7WCN - chains A and B of the 5 polymer chains in the assembly; structure by electron microscopy, 2.87 A resolution.

== Chain A ==
Molecule: Guanine nucleotide-binding protein G(s) subunit alpha isoforms short
Organism: Homo sapiens
UniProtKB: P63092 (GNAS2_HUMAN); numbering as in UniProt (aligned over 1-394)
Sequence (394 residues; numbered 1 to 394; the number before each row is that of its first residue):
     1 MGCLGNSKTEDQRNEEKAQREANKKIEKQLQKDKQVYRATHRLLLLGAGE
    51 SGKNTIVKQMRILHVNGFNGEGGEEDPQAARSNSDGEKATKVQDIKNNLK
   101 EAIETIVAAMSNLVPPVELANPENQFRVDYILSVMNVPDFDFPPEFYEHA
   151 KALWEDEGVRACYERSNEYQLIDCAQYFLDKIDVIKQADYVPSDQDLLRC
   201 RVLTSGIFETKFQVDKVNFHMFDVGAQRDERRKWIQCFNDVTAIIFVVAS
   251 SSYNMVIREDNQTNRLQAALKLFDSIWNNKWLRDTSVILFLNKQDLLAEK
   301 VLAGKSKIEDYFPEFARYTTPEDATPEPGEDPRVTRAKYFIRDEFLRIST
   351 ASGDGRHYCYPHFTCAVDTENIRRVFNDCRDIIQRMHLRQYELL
Disordered / not traced: 1-8, 61-204, 255-261
Differences from the reference sequence: engineered mutation Asn-54 (Ser in P63092), Ala-226 (Gly in P63092), Ala-268 (Glu in P63092), Lys-271 (Asn in P63092), Asp-274 (Lys in P63092), Lys-280 (Arg in P63092), Asp-284 (Thr in P63092), Thr-285 (Ile in P63092)

== Chain B ==
Molecule: Guanine nucleotide-binding protein G(I)/G(S)/G(T) subunit beta-1
Organism: Homo sapiens
UniProtKB: P62873 (GBB1_HUMAN); residues 13-351 here correspond to UniProt positions 2-340 (UniProt number = residue number - 11)
Sequence (351 residues; numbered 1 to 351; the number before each row is that of its first residue):
     1 MHHHHHHGSLLQSELDQLRQEAEQLKNQIRDARKACADATLSQITNNIDP
    51 VGRIQMRTRRTLRGHLAKIYAMHWGTDSRLLVSASQDGKLIIWDSYTTNK
   101 VHAIPLRSSWVMTCAYAPSGNYVACGGLDNICSIYNLKTREGNVRVSREL
   151 AGHTGYLSCCRFLDDNQIVTSSGDTTCALWDIETGQQTTTFTGHTGDVMS
   201 LSLAPDTRLFVSGACDASAKLWDVREGMCRQTFTGHESDINAICFFPNGN
   251 AFATGSDDATCRLFDLRADQELMTYSHDNIICGITSVSFSKSGRLLLAGY
   301 DDFNCNVWDALKADRAGVLAGHDNRVSCLGVTDDGMAVATGSWDSFLKIW
   351 N
Disordered / not traced: 1-12
Differences from the reference sequence: expression tag (1-12)
Swiss-Prot annotation at these positions:
  - modified residue: Ser-13 (N-acetylserine), His-277 (Phosphohistidine)

== Chain A / chain B interface ==
Pairs across the interface (54; chain A residue first):
  Gln-19(A) / Asp-94(B)  hydrogen bond
  Gln-19(A) / Val-101(B)
  Asn-23(A) / Asn-99(B)  hydrogen bond
  Asn-23(A) / Lys-100(B)
  Ile-26(A) / Lys-100(B)
  Ile-26(A) / Val-101(B)
  Ile-26(A) / Ala-103(B)  hydrophobic
  Glu-27(A) / Lys-100(B)  salt bridge
  Leu-30(A) / Gly-64(B)
  Asp-33(A) / Lys-89(B)  salt bridge
  Lys-34(A) / Leu-66(B)
  Tyr-37(A) / Ala-67(B)
  Ser-205(A) / Asp-129(B)
  Gly-206(A) / Leu-128(B)
  Gly-206(A) / Asp-129(B)
  Gly-206(A) / Asn-130(B)
  Ile-207(A) / Trp-110(B)
  Ile-207(A) / Leu-128(B)
  Phe-222(A) / Trp-110(B)  hydrophobic
  Ala-226(A) / Asn-130(B)  hydrogen bond (backbone-side chain)
  Ala-226(A) / Thr-154(B)
  Gln-227(A) / Leu-128(B)  hydrogen bond (side chain-backbone)
  Gln-227(A) / Asn-130(B)  hydrogen bond
  Gln-227(A) / Gly-155(B)
  Gln-227(A) / Tyr-156(B)  hydrogen bond (side chain-backbone)
  Arg-228(A) / Gly-173(B)
  Arg-228(A) / Thr-175(B)
  Arg-228(A) / Gly-196(B)
  Arg-228(A) / Asp-197(B)  salt bridge
  Arg-232(A) / Cys-215(B)
  Arg-232(A) / Asp-239(B)  salt bridge
  Lys-233(A) / Tyr-156(B)
  Lys-233(A) / Met-199(B)
  Lys-233(A) / Cys-215(B)
  Lys-233(A) / Asp-239(B)  salt bridge
  Lys-233(A) / Asn-241(B)  hydrogen bond
  Lys-233(A) / Asp-257(B)  salt bridge
  Trp-234(A) / Leu-128(B)  hydrophobic
  Trp-234(A) / Tyr-156(B)
  Gln-236(A) / Tyr-70(B)
  Gln-236(A) / Trp-343(B)
  Cys-237(A) / Lys-68(B)  hydrogen bond (backbone-side chain)
  Cys-237(A) / Tyr-70(B)
  Cys-237(A) / Gln-86(B)
  Cys-237(A) / Trp-110(B)
  Cys-237(A) / Met-112(B)  hydrophobic
  Phe-238(A) / Trp-110(B)  hydrophobic
  Phe-238(A) / Leu-128(B)  hydrophobic
  Asn-239(A) / Lys-68(B)  hydrogen bond
  Asn-239(A) / Trp-343(B)
  Asp-240(A) / Lys-68(B)  salt bridge
  Trp-281(A) / Asp-301(B)
  Trp-281(A) / Arg-325(B)
  Trp-281(A) / Trp-343(B)  hydrophobic
Interface residues without a listed pair, chain A (26 interface residues in all): Arg-38, Lys-280
Interface residues without a listed pair, chain B (36 interface residues in all): Asp-87, Ile-91, Thr-97, His-102

== Overview ==
The interface between chain A and chain B involves 26 residues on one side and 36 on the other, with 9
hydrogen bonds and 7 salt bridges. Polar pairs include Glu-27(A)/Lys-100(B), Asp-33(A)/Lys-89(B) and
Arg-228(A)/Asp-197(B).
Here chain A is Guanine nucleotide-binding protein G(s) subunit alpha isoforms short and chain B is Guanine
nucleotide-binding protein G(I)/G(S)/G(T) subunit beta-1, both from Homo sapiens. Entry 7WCN (Cryo-EM
structure of GPR119-Gs Complex with small molecule agonist AR231453) was determined by electron microscopy,
deposited together with 7WCM.
